Entry 5BRM (X-ray diffraction, 2.65 A resolution); this record covers chains F and M of the 15 polymer chains in the assembly.

Chain F:
Protein: MOB kinase activator 1A
Organism: Homo sapiens
UniProt: Q9H8S9 (MOB1A_HUMAN); numbering as in UniProt (aligned over 41-216)
Chain sequence (177 residues; numbered 40 to 216; the number before each row is that of its first residue):
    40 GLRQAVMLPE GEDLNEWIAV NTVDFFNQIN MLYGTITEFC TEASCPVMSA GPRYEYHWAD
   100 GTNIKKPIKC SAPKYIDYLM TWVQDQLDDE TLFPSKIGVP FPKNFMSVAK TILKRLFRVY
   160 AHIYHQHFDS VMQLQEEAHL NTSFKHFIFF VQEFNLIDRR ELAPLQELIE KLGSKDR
Not modelled in the structure: 40-51, 212-216
Sequence notes: expression tag (40)
Swiss-Prot annotation at these positions:
  - binding site (Zn(2+)): C79, C84, H161, H166
  - modified residue (Phosphothreonine): T74, T181
Metal / ion sites: Zn2+: C79, C84, H161, H166

Chain M:
Protein: Serine/threonine-protein kinase 3
Notes: EC 2.7.11.1
UniProt: Q13188 (STK3_HUMAN); numbering as in UniProt (aligned over 371-401)
Chain sequence (31 residues; each row starts with the number of its first residue):
   371 DEEEEDGTMK RNATSPQVQR PSFMDYFDKQ D
Not modelled in the structure: 371-379, 397-401
Modified / non-standard residues: T378 (phosphothreonine; TPO)
Swiss-Prot annotation at these positions:
  - modified residue: T378 (Phosphothreonine), T384 (Phosphothreonine), S385 (Phosphoserine)

Chain F / chain M interface:
Residue-residue contacts (20):
  V62(F) with V388(M)
  F65(F) with V388(M), hydrophobic
  N66(F) with Q387(M); V388(M), hydrogen bond (side chain-backbone)
  N69(F) with T384(M); P386(M)
  M70(F) with S385(M)
  T76(F) with A383(M)
  K113(F) with K380(M)
  D116(F) with N382(M)
  Q123(F) with V388(M)
  F132(F) with R390(M)
  P133(F) with R390(M), hydrogen bond (backbone-side chain); Y396(M), hydrogen bond (backbone-side chain)
  S134(F) with P391(M); D395(M); Y396(M)
  K135(F) with Y396(M)
  I136(F) with Y396(M)
  F140(F) with R390(M)
Other interface residues (no listed pair), chain F (18 interface residues in all): E55, A58, G73
Interface features reported in the paper:
  - hot spots on chain F (mutagenesis) - K153A/R154A/R157A, R154A, R157A: abolished binding to Serine/threonine-protein kinase 3 (chain M)
  - hot spots on chain F (mutagenesis) - H164A, F167A, L207K: decreased binding to Serine/threonine-protein kinase 3 (chain M)
  - hot spots on chain M (mutagenesis) - T378A: abolished binding to MOB kinase activator 1A (chain F)

In short:
18 residues of chain F face 12 of chain M across their interface; the contacts include 3 hydrogen bonds. Polar
contacts include N66(F)-V388(M), P133(F)-R390(M) and P133(F)-Y396(M). The paper reports that
K153A/R154A/R157A, R154A and R157A of chain F abolish binding to Serine/threonine-protein kinase 3 (chain M);
H164A, F167A and L207K of chain F reduce binding to Serine/threonine-protein kinase 3 (chain M).
Here chain F is MOB kinase activator 1A (Homo sapiens) and chain M is Serine/threonine-protein kinase 3. Entry
5BRM (Structural basis for Mob1-dependent activation of the core Mst-Lats kinase cascade in Hippo signaling)
was determined by X-ray diffraction together with 5BRK from the same study.
